Entry 6XE0 (electron microscopy, 6.80 A resolution (low resolution: residue-level contacts below are approximate; hydrogen-bond / salt-bridge calls are withheld)); this record covers chains I and W of the 22 polymer chains in the assembly.

== Chain I ==
Name: 30S ribosomal protein S10
From: Escherichia coli (strain K12)
UniProt: P0A7R5 (RS10_ECOLI); numbering as in UniProt (aligned over 5-102)
Sequence (98 residues; numbered 5 to 102; the number before each row is that of its first residue):
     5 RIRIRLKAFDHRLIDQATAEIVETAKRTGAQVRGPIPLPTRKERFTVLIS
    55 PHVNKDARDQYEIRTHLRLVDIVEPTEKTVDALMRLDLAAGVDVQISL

== Chain W ==
Molecule: 16s rRNA
From: Escherichia coli K-12
Sequence (1539 nucleotides; each row starts with the number of its first residue):
     2 AAUUGAAGAGUUUGAUCAUGGCUCAGAUUGAACGCUGGCGGCAGGCCUAA
    52 CACAUGCAAGUCGAACGGUAACAGGAAGAAGCUUGCUUCUUUGCUGACGA
   102 GUGGCGGACGGGUGAGUAAUGUCUGGGAAACUGCCUGAUGGAGGGGGAUA
   152 ACUACUGGAAACGGUAGCUAAUACCGCAUAACGUCGCAAGACCAAAGAGG
   202 GGGACCUUCGGGCCUCUUGCCAUCGGAUGUGCCCAGAUGGGAUUAGCUAG
   252 UAGGUGGGGUAACGGCUCACCUAGGCGACGAUCCCUAGCUGGUCUGAGAG
   302 GAUGACCAGCCACACUGGAACUGAGACACGGUCCAGACUCCUACGGGAGG
   352 CAGCAGUGGGGAAUAUUGCACAAUGGGCGCAAGCCUGAUGCAGCCAUGCC
   402 GCGUGUAUGAAGAAGGCCUUCGGGUUGUAAAGUACUUUCAGCGGGGAGGA
   452 AGGGAGUAAAGUUAAUACCUUUGCUCAUUGACGUUACCCGCAGAAGAAGC
   502 ACCGGCUAACUCCGUGCCAGCAGCCGCGGUAAUACGGAGGGUGCAAGCGU
   552 UAAUCGGAAUUACUGGGCGUAAAGCGCACGCAGGCGGUUUGUUAAGUCAG
   602 AUGUGAAAUCCCCGGGCUCAACCUGGGAACUGCAUCUGAUACUGGCAAGC
   652 UUGAGUCUCGUAGAGGGGGGUAGAAUUCCAGGUGUAGCGGUGAAAUGCGU
   702 AGAGAUCUGGAGGAAUACCGGUGGCGAAGGCGGCCCCCUGGACGAAGACU
   752 GACGCUCAGGUGCGAAAGCGUGGGGAGCAAACAGGAUUAGAUACCCUGGU
   802 AGUCCACGCCGUAAACGAUGUCGACUUGGAGGUUGUGCCCUUGAGGCGUG
   852 GCUUCCGGAGCUAACGCGUUAAGUCGACCGCCUGGGGAGUACGGCCGCAA
   902 GGUUAAAACUCAAAUGAAUUGACGGGGGCCCGCACAAGCGGUGGAGCAUG
   952 UGGUUUAAUUCGAUGCAACGCGAAGAACCUUACCUGGUCUUGACAUCCAC
  1002 GGAAGUUUUCAGAGAUGAGAAUGUGCCUUCGGGAACCGUGAGACAGGUGC
  1052 UGCAUGGCUGUCGUCAGCUCGUGUUGUGAAAUGUUGGGUUAAGUCCCGCA
  1102 ACGAGCGCAACCCUUAUCCUUUGUUGCCAGCGGUCCGGCCGGGAACUCAA
  1152 AGGAGACUGCCAGUGAUAAACUGGAGGAAGGUGGGGAUGACGUCAAGUCA
  1202 UCAUGGCCCUUACGACCAGGGCUACACACGUGCUACAAUGGCGCAUACAA
  1252 AGAGAAGCGACCUCGCGAGAGCAAGCGGACCUCAUAAAGUGCGUCGUAGU
  1302 CCGGAUUGGAGUCUGCAACUCGACUCCAUGAAGUCGGAAUCGCUAGUAAU
  1352 CGUGGAUCAGAAUGCCACGGUGAAUACGUUCCCGGGCCUUGUACACACCG
  1402 CCCGUCACACCAUGGGAGUGGGUUGCAAAAGAAGUAGGUAGCUUAACCUU
  1452 CGGGAGGGCGCUUACCACUUUGUGAUUCAUGACUGGGGUGAAGUCGUAAC
  1502 AAGGUAACCGUAGGGGAACCUGCGGUUGGAUCACCUCCU

== How chain I and chain W interact ==
Contacting residue pairs (65):
  Arg7(I) - U1126(W)
  Arg9(I) - U1126(W)
  Arg9(I) - G1279(W)
  Arg9(I) - A1280(W)
  Lys11(I) - G1279(W)
  His15(I) - A1152(W)
  His15(I) - G1153(W)
  Asp19(I) - A1152(W)
  Arg37(I) - G1124(W)
  Arg37(I) - U1125(W)
  Gly38(I) - U1123(W)
  Gly38(I) - G1124(W)
  Pro39(I) - U1123(W)
  Ile40(I) - U1123(W)
  Ile40(I) - G1124(W)
  Ile40(I) - U1125(W)
  Pro41(I) - A1150(W)
  Pro41(I) - A1151(W)
  Leu42(I) - U1126(W)
  Leu42(I) - A1150(W)
  Pro43(I) - A1150(W)
  Pro43(I) - A1151(W)
  Pro43(I) - A1280(W)
  Thr44(I) - A1151(W)
  Thr44(I) - A1152(W)
  Arg45(I) - A1254(W)
  Arg45(I) - G1255(W)
  Lys46(I) - A1151(W)
  Lys46(I) - G1253(W)
  Glu47(I) - A1254(W)
  Arg48(I) - A1252(W)
  Arg48(I) - G1253(W)
  Thr50(I) - A975(W)
  Thr50(I) - C1367(W)
  Val51(I) - A975(W)
  Leu52(I) - G973(W)
  Leu52(I) - A975(W)
  Ile53(I) - U1060(W)
  Ser54(I) - U1060(W)
  Pro55(I) - G973(W)
  Pro55(I) - C1059(W)
  Pro55(I) - G1198(W)
  His56(I) - G963(W)
  His56(I) - G973(W)
  His56(I) - U1199(W)
  His56(I) - A1201(W)
  Val57(I) - A964(W)
  Val57(I) - C972(W)
  Asn58(I) - C972(W)
  Asn58(I) - G973(W)
  Lys59(I) - C970(W)
  Lys59(I) - C972(W)
  Arg62(I) - C1366(W)
  Arg62(I) - C1367(W)
  Gln64(I) - C1367(W)
  Gln64(I) - A1368(W)
  Arg68(I) - C1114(W)
  Arg68(I) - U1115(W)
  His70(I) - A1152(W)
  Arg72(I) - A1151(W)
  Arg72(I) - A1152(W)
  Leu73(I) - U1125(W)
  Leu73(I) - U1126(W)
  Asp75(I) - U1125(W)
  Gln99(I) - G1279(W)
Other interface residues (no listed pair), chain I (37 interface residues in all): Asp60, Leu71
Other interface residues (no listed pair), chain W (35 interface residues in all): A969, G1061, U1202, G1278, C1281

== In short ==
37 residues of chain I and 35 residues of chain W are in contact.
Here chain I is 30S ribosomal protein S10 (Escherichia coli (strain K12)) and chain W is 16s rRNA (Escherichia
coli K-12). Entry 6XE0 (Cryo-EM structure of NusG-CTD bound to 70S ribosome (30S: NusG-CTD fragment)) was
determined by electron microscopy.
